PDB entry 7SGD | electron microscopy, 3.97 A resolution | chains a and b of the 6 polymer chains in the assembly

# Chain a (and b)
Molecule: Josiah GPCysR4 I53-50A
Source organism: Lassa mammarenavirus
Notes: chain b of this document is another copy of the same molecule, construct and numbering; everything in this record applies to it too
Reference sequence: Q6GWS0 (Q6GWS0_9VIRU); residues 1-423 carry their UniProt numbers (423 of 665 residues fall inside the UniProt entry; the rest is not from it)
Chain sequence (665 residues; numbered 1 to 665; the number before each row is that of its first residue):
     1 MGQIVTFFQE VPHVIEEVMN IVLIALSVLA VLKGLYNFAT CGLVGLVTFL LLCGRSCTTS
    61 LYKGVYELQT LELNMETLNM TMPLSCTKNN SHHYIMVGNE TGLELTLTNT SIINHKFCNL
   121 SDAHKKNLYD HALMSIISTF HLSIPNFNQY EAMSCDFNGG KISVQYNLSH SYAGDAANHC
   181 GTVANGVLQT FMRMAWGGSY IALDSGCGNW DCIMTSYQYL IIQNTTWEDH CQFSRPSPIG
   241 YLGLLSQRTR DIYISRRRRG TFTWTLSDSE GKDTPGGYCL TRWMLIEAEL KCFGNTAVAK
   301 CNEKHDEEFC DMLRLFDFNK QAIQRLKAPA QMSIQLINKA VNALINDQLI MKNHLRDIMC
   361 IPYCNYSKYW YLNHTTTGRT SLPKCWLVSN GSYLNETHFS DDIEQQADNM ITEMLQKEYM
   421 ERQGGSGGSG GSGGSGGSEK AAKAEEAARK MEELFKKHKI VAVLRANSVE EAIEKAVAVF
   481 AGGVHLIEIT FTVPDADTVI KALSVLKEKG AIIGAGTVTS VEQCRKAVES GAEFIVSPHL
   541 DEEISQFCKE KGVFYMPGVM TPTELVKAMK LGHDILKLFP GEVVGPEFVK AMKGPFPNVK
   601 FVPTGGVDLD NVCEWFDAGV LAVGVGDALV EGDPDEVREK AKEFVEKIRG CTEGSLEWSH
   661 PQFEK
Disordered / not traced: 1-259, 424-665
Sequence notes: conflict Cys207 (Arg in Q6GWS0), Arg258 (Leu in Q6GWS0), Arg259 (Leu in Q6GWS0), Pro329 (Glu in Q6GWS0), Cys360 (Gly in Q6GWS0)
Disulfides: Cys279-Cys292, Cys301-Cys310, Cys364-Cys385
Covalently attached groups: glycan linked to Asn365; N-acetylglucosamine (NAG) linked to Asn373, Asn390, Asn395
Reported in the primary citation:
  - post-translational modification sites: Asn79, Asn89, Asn99, Asn119, Asn224, Asn365, Asn373
  - conformationally variable residues (loop rearrangement): Gly260 to Thr274

# Interface between chain a and chain b
Residue-residue contacts - 32 pairs, chain a then chain b:
  Gly260(a) - Asp402(b)
  Thr261(a) - Gln405(b)
  Thr265(a) - Arg356(b)
  Leu266(a) - Arg356(b)  hydrogen bond (backbone-side chain)
  Leu266(a) - Met359(b)  hydrophobic
  Lys272(a) - Asp401(b)  salt bridge
  Asn302(a) - Asp306(b)
  Glu303(a) - Lys304(b)  salt bridge
  Glu303(a) - His305(b)  hydrogen bond (backbone-side chain)
  His305(a) - His305(b)
  Phe318(a) - Met359(b)  hydrophobic
  Gln321(a) - Met359(b)
  Gln321(a) - Ile361(b)
  Ala322(a) - Met359(b)  hydrophobic
  Arg325(a) - Met359(b)  hydrogen bond (side chain-backbone)
  Arg325(a) - Cys360(b)  hydrogen bond (side chain-backbone)
  Arg325(a) - Ile361(b)
  Leu336(a) - Leu355(b)  hydrophobic
  Lys339(a) - Met351(b)
  Lys339(a) - His354(b)  hydrogen bond
  Lys339(a) - Ile358(b)
  Ala340(a) - Leu355(b)  hydrophobic
  Asn342(a) - Gln348(b)  hydrogen bond (backbone-side chain)
  Ala343(a) - Gln348(b)
  Ala343(a) - Met351(b)  hydrophobic
  Ala343(a) - Lys352(b)
  Met420(a) - Gln416(b)
  Met420(a) - Tyr419(b)
  Met420(a) - Met420(b)  hydrophobic
  Gln423(a) - Tyr419(b)
  Gln423(a) - Arg422(b)  hydrogen bond (backbone-side chain)
  Gln423(a) - Gln423(b)  hydrogen bond
Other interface residues (no listed pair), chain a (23 interface residues in all): Thr263, Ser267, Asp268, Ile345
Other interface residues (no listed pair), chain b (22 interface residues in all): Leu387

# In short
Chain a and chain b form an interface of 23 and 22 residues respectively; the contacts include 8 hydrogen
bonds and 2 salt bridges. Polar contacts include Lys272(a)-Asp401(b), Glu303(a)-Lys304(b) and
Leu266(a)-Arg356(b). Covalently linked N-acetylglucosamine: at Asn373(a), Asn390(a) and Asn395(a). The paper
reports modification sites Asn79(a), Asn89(a) and Asn99(a) among others; conformational variability at
Gly260(a).
Both chains are Josiah GPCysR4 I53-50A (Lassa mammarenavirus). Entry 7SGD (Lassa virus glycoprotein
construct(Josiah GPCysR4) recovered from GPC-I53-50 nanoparticle by localized reconstruction) was determined
by electron microscopy, deposited together with 7SGE and 7SGF.
